PDB entry 3R08 | X-ray diffraction, 4.10 A resolution (low resolution: residue-level contacts below are approximate; hydrogen-bond / salt-bridge calls are withheld) | chains L and E of the 3 polymer chains in the assembly

== Chain L ==
Name: Mouse anti-mouse CD3epsilon antibody 2C11 light chain
Organism: Cricetulus migratorius
Notes: antibody fragment or engineered binder
Chain sequence (213 residues; row label = number of the first residue in the row):
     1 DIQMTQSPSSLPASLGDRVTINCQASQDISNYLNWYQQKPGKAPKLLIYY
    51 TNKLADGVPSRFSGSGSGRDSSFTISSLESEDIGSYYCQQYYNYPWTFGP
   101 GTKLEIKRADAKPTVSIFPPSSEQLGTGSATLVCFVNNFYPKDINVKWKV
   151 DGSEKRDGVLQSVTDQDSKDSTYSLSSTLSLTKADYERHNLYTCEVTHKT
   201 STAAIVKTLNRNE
Disulfide bonds: Cys23-Cys88, Cys134-Cys194

== Chain E ==
Name: T-cell surface glycoprotein CD3 epsilon chain
Organism: Cricetulus migratorius
Reference sequence: P22646 (CD3E_MOUSE); residues 1-79 here correspond to UniProt positions 22-100 (UniProt number = residue number + 21)
Chain sequence (82 residues; each row starts with the number of its first residue):
     1 DDAENIEYKVSISGTSVELTCPLDSDENLKWEKNGQELPQKHDKHLVLQD
    51 FSEVEDSGYYVCYTPASNKNTYLYLKARVSEY
Disulfide bonds: Cys21-Cys62
Sequence notes: expression tag (80-82)
From the paper describing this entry:
  - self-association interface (contacts with another copy of this molecule); pairs are residue here / residue on that copy: Val10-Ile12 (hydrogen bond), Tyr8, Ala77, Arg78
  - conformationally variable residues (loop rearrangement, order/disorder transition): Asp1 to Ile6, Lys76 to Arg78

== Chain L / chain E interface ==
Contacting residue pairs (8; chain L residue first):
  Tyr32(L) with Tyr63(E); Asn68(E); Asn70(E)
  Tyr91(L) with Asn68(E)
  Tyr92(L) with Asn68(E)
  Trp96(L) with Pro65(E); Ala66(E); Asn68(E)
Other interface residues (no listed pair), chain L (5 interface residues in all): Tyr94

== In short ==
Chain L and chain E each contribute 5 residues to their interface. The paper reports conformational
variability at Asp1(E) and Lys76(E); a self-association interface involving Tyr8(E), Val10(E) and Ile12(E)
among others.
Chain L is Mouse anti-mouse CD3epsilon antibody 2C11 light chain and chain E is T-cell surface glycoprotein
CD3 epsilon chain, both from Cricetulus migratorius; the structure, Crystal structure of mouse cd3epsilon in
complex with antibody 2C11 Fab, was determined by X-ray diffraction, deposited together with 3R06.
